9I1R - chains C and K of the 50 polymer chains in the assembly; structure by electron microscopy, 2.51 A resolution.

[Chain C]
Molecule: Phycocyanin
Source organism: Chroococcidiopsis thermalis PCC 7203
UniProtKB: K9TVZ1 (K9TVZ1_CHRTP); numbering as in UniProt (aligned over 1-175)
Chain sequence (175 residues; numbered 1 to 175; the number before each row is that of its first residue):
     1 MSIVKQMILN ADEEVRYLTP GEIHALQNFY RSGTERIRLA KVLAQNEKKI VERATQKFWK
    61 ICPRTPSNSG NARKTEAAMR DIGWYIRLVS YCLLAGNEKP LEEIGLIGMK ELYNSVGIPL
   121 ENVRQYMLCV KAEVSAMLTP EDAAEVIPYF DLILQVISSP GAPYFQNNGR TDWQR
Disordered / not traced: 1
Ligand contacts:
  - phycocyanobilin (CYC), molecule 1: F58, T65, P66, S67, K74, A77, A78, R80, D81, W84, Y85, I104, G105, L112, Y113, V116, I118, N122, V123, Y126
  - phycocyanobilin (CYC), molecule 2: Y164, F165, Q166
Reported in the primary citation:
  - binding site for phycocyanobilin: T65, W84, I118

[Chain K]
Molecule: Phycobiliprotein ApcE
Source organism: Chroococcidiopsis thermalis PCC 7203
UniProtKB: K9TUP3 (K9TUP3_CHRTP); residues 1-780 here = UniProt positions 1-780
Chain sequence (780 residues; numbered 1 to 780; the number before each row is that of its first residue):
     1 MSVKASGGSP VTQPQRYHTV PVAVISHAVQ QDRCLKNTEL QELADFFSSG VKLLEIANTL
    61 TQHADEIVLA GANRIFVGGS PMAYLEKPKE KIGLPGSGYY VGEDFLTAAR RKAGAVMVKE
   121 ALKIQEVAYY SNPLSGWLQR FRDLFNNQDP LPGGFRFINV SRYGAVRMKR SMRDLAWFLR
   181 YITYAIVAGD GSILSANVRG LRGVIPEDVT EATIVALRAM RRQSLDYFLE DAEATQLVKG
   241 YFDLLIAEYL TDKPSNQVRI GVSNDQQGLQ LPQSYSMSAE VRPKFVFKQA ATLTQKQEAI
   301 AAIYRHVFER DVTDTYGFTQ KAELESQLIG GNISVKEFVR RLGKSRLYRR LFYEPFTISR
   361 AIELAARHFL GRGLSSREEF QTYFDVMTKG GLPALVDAFV DSAEYSDYFG EETVPYLRGL
   421 GQEAQECRNW GPQLDLFKYS APVRKVPQFI TLFGSYQKPL PEQHPYGCGN DPLEIQFGAI
   481 FPQETRNPHP QPAFFNKDTR RILIGSGAGS PDKLNGNALG KVPGSLGTRV LKLEPLHHAN
   541 GKSNGVTQAG HQSPSVNLLH HSSPAFIEGA YRQVFGRSLY EGQRQPLSST ESKLLGGEIS
   601 VREFVRQLAK SKVFRSLYWD SLYVTKAIEY IHRRLMGRPT YGRQEMNRYY DICATRGFYA
   661 LIDAIIDSPE YLECFGENTV PYERYVTARG YLMRSPRHEN QLRREQAAET VPDKYNPRKA
   721 NWAALTEFVE QPILNQITSD GRSNRATEMR HAEIVGDRSN SPEESLEESY EYSQANDSER
Disordered / not traced: 1, 111-148, 538-549, 706-709, 725-780
Ligand contacts:
  - phycocyanobilin (CYC), molecule 1: P14, Q267, L269, L271, Y275, L420, E423, A424, Q425, E426, C427, W430
  - phycocyanobilin (CYC), molecule 2: I75, F76, I158, Y163, R167, R170, S171, R173, D174, L175, W177, F178, Y181, N197, V198, L201, V204, I205, P206, V209, T213
  - phycocyanobilin (CYC), molecule 3: G93, L94, P95
  - phycocyanobilin (CYC), molecule 4: E323, S326, Q327, I329, G330
  - phycocyanobilin (CYC), molecule 5: T357, I358, S359, R377, F380, Q381, F384, I450
  - phycocyanobilin (CYC), molecule 6: Y466, Y623, V624, T625, R643, N647, Y650
  - phycocyanobilin (CYC), molecule 7: I475, Q476, F477, G478, R577
  - phycocyanobilin (CYC), molecule 8: I502, L503, I504, G505, L519, G520, K521, Y691
  - phycocyanobilin (CYC), molecule 9: S553, S589, S592, K593, L595, G596, E598
Reported in the primary citation:
  - binding site for phycocyanobilin: W177

[How chain C and chain K interact]
Residue-residue contacts (50; chain C residue first):
  E13(C) with V262(K)
  E14(C) with N264(K), hydrogen bond
  R64(C) with G153(K), hydrogen bond (side chain-backbone)
  K110(C) with K253(K); S255(K)
  E111(C) with S255(K), hydrogen bond
  N114(C) with D252(K), hydrogen bond (side chain-backbone)
  P119(C) with R202(K); D252(K)
  L120(C) with D252(K), hydrogen bond (backbone-side chain); K253(K)
  E121(C) with E207(K); K253(K), salt bridge
  I157(C) with K253(K), hydrogen bond (backbone-side chain)
  S159(C) with K253(K)
  P160(C) with G200(K); R202(K); G203(K); V204(K), hydrophobic; K253(K)
  G161(C) with G203(K)
  Y164(C) with G203(K), hydrogen bond (side chain-backbone); P206(K); E207(K), hydrogen bond (side chain-backbone)
  Q166(C) with V166(K); R167(K); R170(K)
  N167(C) with R167(K)
  N168(C) with R162(K); Y163(K); G164(K); R167(K), hydrogen bond
  R170(C) with R162(K); R167(K), hydrogen bond (backbone-side chain)
  D172(C) with R162(K), hydrogen bond (backbone-side chain)
  W173(C) with F157(K); I158(K); N159(K), hydrogen bond (backbone-backbone); R162(K); Y163(K), hydrophobic; R167(K); D208(K); V209(K), hydrophobic
  Q174(C) with R156(K); F157(K)
  R175(C) with V77(K); R156(K); F157(K), hydrogen bond (backbone-backbone); N159(K); R162(K)
Other interface residues (no listed pair), chain C (24 interface residues in all): I118, S158
Other interface residues (no listed pair), chain K (28 interface residues in all): I205, P254, S263

[Summary]
Chain C and chain K form an interface of 24 and 28 residues respectively; the contacts include 13 hydrogen
bonds and 1 salt bridge. Polar pairs include E121(C)-K253(K), E14(C)-N264(K) and R64(C)-G153(K). One
phycocyanobilin molecule is bound between chain C and chain K. From the paper: a binding site for
phycocyanobilin at T65(C), W84(C) and W177(K) among others.
Chain C is Phycocyanin and chain K is Phycobiliprotein ApcE, both from Chroococcidiopsis thermalis PCC 7203;
the structure, Structure of the bicylindrical allophycocyanin core expressed during far-red light
photoacclimation (FaRLiP), was determined by electron microscopy.
